Entry 1XTC (X-ray diffraction, 2.40 A resolution); this record covers chains C and D of the 7 polymer chains in the assembly.

[Chain C]
Molecule: Cholera toxin
From: Vibrio cholerae
UniProt: P01555 (CHTA_VIBCH); residues 195-240 here correspond to UniProt positions 213-258 (UniProt number = residue number + 18)
Chain sequence (46 residues; row label = number of the first residue in the row):
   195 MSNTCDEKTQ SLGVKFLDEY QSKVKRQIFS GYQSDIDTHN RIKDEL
Disordered / not traced: 195

[Chain D]
Molecule: Cholera toxin
From: Vibrio cholerae
UniProt: P01556 (CHTB_VIBCH); residues 1-103 here correspond to UniProt positions 22-124 (UniProt number = residue number + 21)
Chain sequence (103 residues; row label = number of the first residue in the row):
     1 TPQNITDLCA EYHNTQIYTL NDKIFSYTES LAGKREMAII TFKNGAIFQV EVPSSQHIDS
    61 QKKAIERMKD TLRIAYLTEA KVEKLCTWNN KTPHAIAAIS MAN
Disulfides: C9-C86
Differences from the reference sequence: conflict S54 (Gly75 in P01556), T87 (Val108 in P01556)

[Interface between chain C and chain D]
Pairs across the interface (13; chain C residue first):
  G225(C) - I74(D)
  Y226(C) - I74(D)
  S228(C) - I74(D)
  S228(C) - L77(D)
  D229(C) - D70(D)
  D229(C) - R73(D)  salt bridge
  D229(C) - I74(D)
  T232(C) - D70(D)
  T232(C) - R73(D)  hydrogen bond
  H233(C) - R67(D)  hydrogen bond
  H233(C) - D70(D)  salt bridge
  K237(C) - K63(D)  hydrogen bond (side chain-backbone)
  K237(C) - E66(D)
Other interface residues (no listed pair), chain C (8 interface residues in all): I230
Other interface residues (no listed pair), chain D (8 interface residues in all): K69

[Overview]
The chain C/chain D interface involves 8 residues from each chain, with 3 hydrogen bonds and 2 salt bridges.
Polar contacts include D229(C)-R73(D), H233(C)-D70(D) and T232(C)-R73(D).
Chain C is Cholera toxin and chain D is Cholera toxin, both from Vibrio cholerae; the structure, Cholera
toxin, was determined by X-ray diffraction.
